PDB entry 5J0N | electron microscopy, 11.00 A resolution (very low resolution: no residue pairs are listed; an interface is given only as per-side residue counts) | chains D and J of the 15 polymer chains in the assembly

[Chain D]
Molecule: attP(-79) to attB(+19)
Sequence (99 nucleotides; each row starts with the number of its first residue; numbers below 1 keep their minus sign (DA-79 is residue -79)):
   -79 ATCAATATTT TGACTGATAG TGACCTGTTC GTTGCAACAA ATTGATAAGC AATGCTTTTT
   -19 TAGAATTCCA ACTTATTGTA AAAAAGCAGG CTTCAACGG

[Chain J]
Name: Integration host factor subunit beta
Organism: Escherichia coli
UniProtKB: B7MHM1 (IHFB_ECO45); residues 1-94 here = UniProt positions 1-94
Sequence (94 residues; row label = number of the first residue in the row):
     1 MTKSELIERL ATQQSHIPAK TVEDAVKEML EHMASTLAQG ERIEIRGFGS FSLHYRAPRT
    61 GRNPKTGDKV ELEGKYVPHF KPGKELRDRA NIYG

[How chain D and chain J interact]
At this resolution (11 A) residue pairs are not listed: 11 residues of chain D and 23 of chain J lie at the interface.

[Overview]
11 residues of chain D and 23 residues of chain J are in contact.
Chain D is attP(-79) to attB(+19) and chain J is Integration host factor subunit beta (Escherichia coli); the
structure, Lambda excision HJ intermediate, was determined by electron microscopy.
